Entry 4F5X (X-ray diffraction, 5.00 A resolution (low resolution: residue-level contacts below are approximate; hydrogen-bond / salt-bridge calls are withheld)); this record covers chains B and L of the 16 polymer chains in the assembly.

Chain B:
Protein: VP2 protein
From: Bovine rotavirus A
Reference sequence: H9N1A6 (H9N1A6_9REOV); residues 1-880 here = UniProt positions 1-880
Chain sequence (880 residues; each row starts with the number of its first residue):
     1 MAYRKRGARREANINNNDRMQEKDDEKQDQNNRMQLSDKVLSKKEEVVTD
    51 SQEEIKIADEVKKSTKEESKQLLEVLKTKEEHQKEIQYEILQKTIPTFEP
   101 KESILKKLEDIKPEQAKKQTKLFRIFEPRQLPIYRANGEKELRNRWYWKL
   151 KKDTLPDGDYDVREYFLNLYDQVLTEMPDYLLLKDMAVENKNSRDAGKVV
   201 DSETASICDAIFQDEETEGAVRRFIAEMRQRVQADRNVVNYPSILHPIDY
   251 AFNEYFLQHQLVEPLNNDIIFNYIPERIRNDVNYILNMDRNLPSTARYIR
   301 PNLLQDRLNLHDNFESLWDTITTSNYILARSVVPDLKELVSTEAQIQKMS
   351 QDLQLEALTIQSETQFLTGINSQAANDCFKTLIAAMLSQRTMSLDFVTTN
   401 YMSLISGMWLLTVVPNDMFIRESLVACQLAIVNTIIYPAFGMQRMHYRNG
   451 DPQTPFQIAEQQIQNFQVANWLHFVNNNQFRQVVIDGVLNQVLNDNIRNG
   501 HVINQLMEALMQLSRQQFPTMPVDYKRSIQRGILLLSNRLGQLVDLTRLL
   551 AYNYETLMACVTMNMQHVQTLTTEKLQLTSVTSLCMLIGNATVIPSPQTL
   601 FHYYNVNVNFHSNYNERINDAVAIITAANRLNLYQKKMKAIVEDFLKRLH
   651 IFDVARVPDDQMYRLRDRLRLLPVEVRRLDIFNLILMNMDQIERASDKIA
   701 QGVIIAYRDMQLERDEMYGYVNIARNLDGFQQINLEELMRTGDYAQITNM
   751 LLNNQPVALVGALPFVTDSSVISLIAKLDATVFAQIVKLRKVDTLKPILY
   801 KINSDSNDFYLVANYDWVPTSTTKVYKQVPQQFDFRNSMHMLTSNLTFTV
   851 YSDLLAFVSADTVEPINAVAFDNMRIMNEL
Disordered / not traced: 1-70

Chain L:
Protein: Intermediate capsid protein VP6
From: Bovine rotavirus
Reference sequence: A7J3A1 (VP6_ROTBN); residue numbers follow UniProt; this construct covers 1-397
Chain sequence (397 residues; each row starts with the number of its first residue):
     1 MDVLYSLSKTLKDARDKIVEGTLYSNVSDLIQQFNQMIITMNGNEFQTGG
    51 IGNLPIRNWNFDFGLLGTTLLNLDANYVETARNTIDYFVDFVDNVCMDEM
   101 VRESQRNGIAPQSDSLRKLSGLKFKRINFDNSSEYIENWNLQNRRQRTGF
   151 TFHKPNIFPYSASFTLNRSQPAHDNLMGTMWLNAGSEIQVAGFDYSCAIN
   201 APANTQQFEHIVQLRRVLTTATITLLPDAERFSFPRVINSADGATTWYFN
   251 PVILRPNNVEVEFLLNGQIINTYQARFGTIIARNFDTIRLSFQLMRPPNM
   301 TPAVAALFPNAQPFEHHATVGLTLRIESAVCESVLADASETMLANVTSVR
   351 QEYAIPVGPVFPPGMNWTDLITNYSPSREDNLQRVFTVASIRSMLVK
Ion coordination: Zn2+: His153 (shared with 1 residue of chain M; 1 residue of chain N)
UniProt features mapped onto this chain:
  - region: Asp62 to Leu73 (Interaction with the inner capsid protein VP2)
  - binding site (Zn(2+)): His153
  - binding site (Ca(2+)): Asn266, Asp286

Chain B / chain L interface:
Pairs across the interface - 10 pairs, chain B then chain L:
  Thr626(B) - Leu71(L)
  Asn629(B) - Thr69(L)
  Arg630(B) - Leu70(L)
  Arg630(B) - Leu71(L)
  Arg670(B) - Thr68(L)
  Arg670(B) - Thr69(L)
  Leu671(B) - Gln32(L)
  Leu672(B) - Gln32(L)
  Pro673(B) - Gln32(L)
  Phe682(B) - Leu71(L)
Interface residues without a listed pair, chain L (8 interface residues in all): Leu65, Leu66, Asn72

Overview:
Chain B and chain L each contribute 8 residues to their interface. From UniProt: Zn2+-binding residue
His153(L) and Ca2+-binding residues Asn266(L) and Asp286(L) on chain L.
Here chain B is VP2 protein (Bovine rotavirus A) and chain L is Intermediate capsid protein VP6 (Bovine
rotavirus). Entry 4F5X (Location of the dsRNA-dependent polymerase, VP1, in rotavirus particles) was
determined by X-ray diffraction, deposited together with 4AU6.
